PDB entry 4G8N | X-ray diffraction, 2.30 A resolution | chain A

[Chain A]
Name: Glutamate receptor, ionotropic kainate 3
From: Rattus norvegicus
Reference sequence: P42264 (GRIK3_RAT); the construct has insertions or renumbered stretches relative to UniProt, so the offset changes along the chain: 4-118 = UniProt 432-546; 121-258 = UniProt 669-806
Sequence (258 residues; numbered 1 to 258; the number before each row is that of its first residue):
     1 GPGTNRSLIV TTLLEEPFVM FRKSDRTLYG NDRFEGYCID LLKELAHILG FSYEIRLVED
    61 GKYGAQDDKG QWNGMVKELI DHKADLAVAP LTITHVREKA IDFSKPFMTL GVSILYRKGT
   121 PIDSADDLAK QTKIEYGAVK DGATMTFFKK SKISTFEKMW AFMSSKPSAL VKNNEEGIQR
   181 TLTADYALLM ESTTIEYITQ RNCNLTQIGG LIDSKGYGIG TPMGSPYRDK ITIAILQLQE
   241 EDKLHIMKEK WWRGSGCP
Unresolved in the structure: 1-3
Sequence notes: expression tag (1-3); linker (119-120)
Swiss-Prot annotation at these positions:
  - binding site (L-glutamate): Pro-90, Thr-92, Arg-97, Ala-143, Thr-144, Glu-191
  - glycosylation (N-linked (GlcNAc...) asparagine): Asn-5, Asn-204
Cystine bridges: Cys-203/Cys-257
Bound ions: K+ site 1: Asn-5, Ser-52; K+ site 2: Ser-24, Arg-26
Small-molecule neighbours: G8M ((1S,2R)-2-[(S)-amino(carboxy)methyl]cyclobutanecarboxylic acid): Tyr-63, Pro-90, Leu-91, Thr-92, Arg-97, Val-139, Gly-142, Ala-143, Thr-144, Met-145, Asn-174, Glu-191, Tyr-217

[In short]
Ligands of chain A: compound G8M. The K+ site 1 is built by Asn-5 and Ser-52. Ser-24 and Arg-26 form the K+
site 2. From UniProt: 6 L-glutamate-binding residues.
Chain A is Glutamate receptor, ionotropic kainate 3 (Rattus norvegicus); the structure, Crystal structure of
the kainate receptor GluK3 ligand-binding domain in complex with the agonist G8M, was determined by X-ray
diffraction, deposited together with 4G8M.
